PDB entry 4U7P | X-ray diffraction, 3.82 A resolution | chains A and B

# Chain A
Name: DNA (cytosine-5)-methyltransferase 3A
Source organism: Homo sapiens
Notes: EC 2.1.1.37
Reference sequence: Q9Y6K1 (DNM3A_HUMAN); residues 455-912 here = UniProt positions 455-912
Amino-acid sequence (466 residues; numbered 447 to 912; the number before each row is that of its first residue):
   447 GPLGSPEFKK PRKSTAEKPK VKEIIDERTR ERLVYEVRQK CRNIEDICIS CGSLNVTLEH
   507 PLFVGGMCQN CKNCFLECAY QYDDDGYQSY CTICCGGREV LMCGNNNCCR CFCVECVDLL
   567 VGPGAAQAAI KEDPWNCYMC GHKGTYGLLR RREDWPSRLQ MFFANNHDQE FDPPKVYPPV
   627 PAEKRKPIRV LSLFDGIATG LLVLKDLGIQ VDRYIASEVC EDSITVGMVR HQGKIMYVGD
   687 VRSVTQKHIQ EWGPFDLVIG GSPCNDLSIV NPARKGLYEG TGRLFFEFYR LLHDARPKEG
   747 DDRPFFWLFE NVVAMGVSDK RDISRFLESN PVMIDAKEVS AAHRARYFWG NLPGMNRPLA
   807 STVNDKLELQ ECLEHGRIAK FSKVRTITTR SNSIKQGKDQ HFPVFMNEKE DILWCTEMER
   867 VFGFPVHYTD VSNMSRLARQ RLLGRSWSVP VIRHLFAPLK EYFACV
Not modelled in the structure: 447-473, 833-845
Differences from the reference sequence: expression tag (447-454)
Ion coordination: Zn2+ site 1: Cys494, Cys497, Cys514, Cys517; Zn2+ site 2: Cys537, Cys540, Cys559, Cys562; Zn2+ site 3: Cys549, Cys554, Cys583, Cys586
Residues lining bound ligands: S-adenosylhomocysteine (SAH): Phe640, Asp641, Gly642, Ile643, Thr645, Ser663, Glu664, Val665, Cys666, Ser669, Gly685, Asp686, Val687, Arg688, Gly707, Ser708, Pro709, Leu730, Glu756, Arg891, Ser892, Trp893
UniProt features mapped onto this chain:
  - zinc finger: Ile493 to Glu523 (GATA-type), Gln534 to Gly590 (PHD-type)
  - active site: Cys710
  - binding site (S-adenosyl-L-methionine): Asp641 to Thr645, Glu664, Asp686 to Arg688, Arg891 to Trp893
  - modified residue: Cys710 (S-methylcysteine)
  - natural variant: Asp529 (D529N: In TBRS; uncertain significance), Gly532 (G532S: In TBRS), Met548 (M548K: In TBRS), Cys549 (C549R: In TBRS), Leu648 (L648P: In TBRS), Gly699 (G699D: In a patient with chronic myelomonocytic leukemia), Pro700 (P700L: In TBRS), Phe731 (deletion: In a patient with chronic myelomonocytic leukemia), Arg749 (R749C: In TBRS), Arg771 (R771Q: In TBRS; uncertain significance), Val778 (V778G: In TBRS; uncertain significance), Asn838 (N838D: In TBRS), 3 further natural variant entries in UniProt
  - mutagenesis: Phe732 (F732A: Loss of activity due to the incapacity to bind the regulatory subunit DNMT3L)

# Chain B
Name: DNA (cytosine-5)-methyltransferase 3-like
Source organism: Homo sapiens
Reference sequence: Q9UJW3 (DNM3L_HUMAN); residues 178-379 here = UniProt positions 178-379
Amino-acid sequence (209 residues; row label = number of the first residue in the row):
   171 GPLGSEFMFE TVPVWRRQPV RVLSLFEDIK KELTSLGFLE SGSDPGQLKH VVDVTDTVRK
   231 DVEEWGPFDL VYGATPPLGH TCDRPPSWYL FQFHRLLQYA RPKPGSPRPF FWMFVDNLVL
   291 NKEDLDVASR FLEMEPVTIP DVHGGSLQNA VRVWSNIPAI RSRHWALVSE EELSLLAQNK
   351 QSSKLAAKWP TKLVKNCFLP LREYFKYFS
Not modelled in the structure: 171-178, 354-356, 379
Differences from the reference sequence: expression tag (171-177)
UniProt features mapped onto this chain:
  - mutagenesis: Phe261 (F261A: Loss of binding to DNMT3A)

# How chain A and chain B interact
Contacting residue pairs (32; chain A residue first):
  Arg688(A) with Arg300(B)
  Gln692(A) with Glu303(B)
  Tyr724(A) with Pro255(B), hydrophobic; Ser257(B), hydrogen bond (backbone-side chain); Trp258(B); Phe261(B), hydrophobic; Gln262(B)
  Glu725(A) with Pro255(B); Ser257(B)
  Arg729(A) with Ser257(B), hydrogen bond; Phe261(B); Asp294(B), salt bridge
  Phe732(A) with Phe261(B), hydrophobic; Phe301(B)
  Glu733(A) with Arg300(B), salt bridge; Phe301(B)
  Tyr735(A) with His264(B), hydrogen bond; Arg265(B); Gln268(B)
  Arg736(A) with Arg300(B); Phe301(B)
  His739(A) with Gln268(B), hydrogen bond
  Arg767(A) with Thr225(B)
  Arg771(A) with Thr225(B), hydrogen bond (side chain-backbone); Asp226(B), salt bridge; Arg265(B); Tyr269(B), hydrogen bond (backbone-side chain)
  Phe772(A) with Phe261(B); Gln262(B); Arg265(B)
  Glu774(A) with Arg229(B), salt bridge; Tyr269(B)
Other interface residues (no listed pair), chain A (17 interface residues in all): Lys744, Glu745, Asp768
Other interface residues (no listed pair), chain B (22 interface residues in all): Thr227, Val228, Pro256, Lys273, Pro274, Val297

# Overview
The interface between chain A and chain B involves 17 residues on one side and 22 on the other, with 6
hydrogen bonds and 4 salt bridges. Polar contacts include Arg729(A)-Asp294(B), Glu733(A)-Arg300(B) and
Arg771(A)-Asp226(B). Ligands of chain A: S-adenosylhomocysteine.
Here chain A is DNA (cytosine-5)-methyltransferase 3A and chain B is DNA (cytosine-5)-methyltransferase
3-like, both from Homo sapiens. Entry 4U7P (Crystal structure of DNMT3A-DNMT3L complex) was determined by
X-ray diffraction, deposited together with 4U7T.
